1SXQ - chains C and A of the 3 polymer chains in the assembly; structure by X-ray diffraction, 1.80 A resolution.

[Chain C]
Molecule: 13-nt DNA strand
Sequence (13 nucleotides; each row starts with the number of its first residue):
     1 AAAAAAGTTTTTT

[Chain A]
Molecule: DNA beta-glucosyltransferase
Organism: Enterobacteria phage T4
Notes: EC 2.4.1.27
Reference sequence: P04547 (GSTB_BPT4); residues 1-351 here = UniProt positions 1-351
Sequence (351 residues; row label = number of the first residue in the row):
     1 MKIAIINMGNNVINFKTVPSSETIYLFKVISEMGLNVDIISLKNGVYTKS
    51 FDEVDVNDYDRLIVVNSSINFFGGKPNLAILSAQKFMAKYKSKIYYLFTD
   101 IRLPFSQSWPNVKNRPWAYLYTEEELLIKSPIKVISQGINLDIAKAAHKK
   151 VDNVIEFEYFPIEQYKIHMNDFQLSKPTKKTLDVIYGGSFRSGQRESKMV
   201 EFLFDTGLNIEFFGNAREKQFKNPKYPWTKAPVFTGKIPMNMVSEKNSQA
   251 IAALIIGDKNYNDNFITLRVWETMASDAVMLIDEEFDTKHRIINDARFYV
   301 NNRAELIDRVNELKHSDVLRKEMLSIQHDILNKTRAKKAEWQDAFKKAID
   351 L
Residues lining bound ligands: UDP (uridine-5'-diphosphate): Val18, Tyr186, Gly187, Gly188, Ser189, Arg191, Arg195, Phe213, Gly214, Gly236, Lys237, Ile238, Pro239, Met240, Val243, Ile256, Tyr261, Thr267, Leu268, Arg269, Glu272

[How chain C and chain A interact]
Residue-residue contacts (12):
  DT10(C) with Lys237(A), phosphate contact
  DT11(C) with Asn215(A), phosphate contact; Arg217(A), hydrogen bond to the phosphate; Lys237(A), salt bridge to the phosphate
  DT12(C) with Phe72(A), stacking on the base; Asn215(A), hydrogen bond to the phosphate; Arg217(A), salt bridge to the phosphate; Gln220(A), phosphate contact
  DT13(C) with Ser68(A), hydrogen bond to the base; Asn70(A), base contact; Phe72(A), base contact; Ser192(A), hydrogen bond to the phosphate

[In short]
4 residues of chain C face 8 of chain A across their interface; the contacts include 4 hydrogen bonds, 2 salt
bridges and 1 aromatic stacking contact. Polar contacts include DT13(C)-Ser68(A), DT11(C)-Arg217(A) and
DT12(C)-Asn215(A). Chain A binds UDP.
Here chain C is a 13-nt DNA strand and chain A is DNA beta-glucosyltransferase (Enterobacteria phage T4).
Entry 1SXQ (BGT in complex with a 13mer DNA containing a central C:G base pair and UDP) was determined by
X-ray diffraction (same publication as 1SXP).
